7OY9 - chains B and D of the 4 polymer chains in the assembly; structure by X-ray diffraction, 2.80 A resolution.

== Chain B (and D) ==
Protein: Guanosine 5'-monophosphate reductase
Organism: Mycolicibacterium smegmatis
Notes: EC 1.7.1.7; chain D of this document is another copy of the same molecule, construct and numbering; everything in this record applies to it too
Reference sequence: A0A0D6IET0 (A0A0D6IET0_MYCSM); residues 3-479 here correspond to UniProt positions 2-478 (UniProt number = residue number - 1)
Sequence (496 residues; numbered 1 to 496; the number before each row is that of its first residue):
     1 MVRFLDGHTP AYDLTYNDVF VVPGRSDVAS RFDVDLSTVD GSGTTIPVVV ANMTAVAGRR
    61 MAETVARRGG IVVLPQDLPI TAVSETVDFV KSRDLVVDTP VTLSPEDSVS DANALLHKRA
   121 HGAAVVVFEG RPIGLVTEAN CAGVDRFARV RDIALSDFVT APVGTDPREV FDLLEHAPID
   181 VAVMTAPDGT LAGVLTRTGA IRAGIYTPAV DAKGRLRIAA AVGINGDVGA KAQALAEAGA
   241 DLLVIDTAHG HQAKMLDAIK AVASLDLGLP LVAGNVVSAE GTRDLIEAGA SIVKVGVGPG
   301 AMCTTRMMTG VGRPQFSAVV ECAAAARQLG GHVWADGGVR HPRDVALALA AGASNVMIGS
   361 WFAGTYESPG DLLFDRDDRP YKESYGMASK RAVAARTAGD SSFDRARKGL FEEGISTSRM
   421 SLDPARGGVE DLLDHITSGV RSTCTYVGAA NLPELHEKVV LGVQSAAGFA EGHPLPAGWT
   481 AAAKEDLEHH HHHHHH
Disordered / not traced: 388-399, 414-415, 471-496 (chain D: 388-399, 471-496)
Differences from the reference sequence: insertion (2); expression tag (480-496)

== How chain B and chain D interact ==
Pairs across the interface - 74 pairs, chain B then chain D:
  Leu5(B) - Asp13(D)
  Leu5(B) - Arg313(D)
  Gly7(B) - Ala11(D)
  His8(B) - Ala11(D)
  His8(B) - Tyr12(D)
  His8(B) - Asp13(D)  salt bridge
  Thr9(B) - Ala11(D)
  Phe20(B) - Asp13(D)
  Phe20(B) - Arg306(D)
  Phe20(B) - Gly310(D)
  Phe20(B) - Gly312(D)
  Phe20(B) - Pro314(D)
  Val21(B) - Gly310(D)  hydrogen bond (backbone-backbone)
  Val21(B) - Val311(D)
  Val21(B) - Gly312(D)  hydrogen bond (backbone-backbone)
  Pro23(B) - His249(D)
  Pro23(B) - Val277(D)  hydrophobic
  Pro23(B) - Val311(D)
  Gly24(B) - His249(D)  hydrogen bond (backbone-side chain)
  Gly24(B) - His251(D)
  Arg25(B) - His251(D)  hydrogen bond (backbone-side chain)
  Arg25(B) - Leu256(D)
  Arg25(B) - Asp284(D)  salt bridge
  Ser26(B) - His249(D)
  Ser26(B) - His251(D)  hydrogen bond (backbone-backbone)
  Ser26(B) - Gln252(D)
  Ser26(B) - Ala253(D)  hydrogen bond (backbone-backbone)
  Arg31(B) - Phe411(D)  hydrogen bond (side chain-backbone)
  Phe32(B) - Arg407(D)
  Arg168(B) - Phe403(D)
  Phe171(B) - Ser402(D)
  Phe171(B) - Phe403(D)  hydrophobic
  Ile201(B) - Ala406(D)  hydrophobic
  Ile201(B) - Arg407(D)
  Gly204(B) - Arg407(D)
  Ile205(B) - Arg407(D)
  Ile205(B) - Leu410(D)  hydrophobic
  Tyr206(B) - Phe411(D)
  His341(B) - Met307(D)
  Pro342(B) - Met307(D)
  Pro342(B) - Met308(D)
  Arg343(B) - Arg306(D)
  Arg343(B) - Met307(D)  hydrogen bond (backbone-backbone)
  Arg343(B) - Met308(D)  hydrogen bond (backbone-backbone)
  Arg343(B) - Gly310(D)
  Ala346(B) - Thr309(D)
  Leu347(B) - Gly310(D)
  Asp434(B) - Leu410(D)
  Asp434(B) - Phe411(D)
  His435(B) - Met308(D)  hydrogen bond
  Thr437(B) - Phe411(D)
  Ser438(B) - Phe411(D)  hydrogen bond (side chain-backbone)
  Gly439(B) - Met308(D)
  Gly439(B) - Thr309(D)
  Arg441(B) - Phe411(D)
  Ser442(B) - Thr309(D)
  Thr443(B) - Thr309(D)  hydrogen bond (side chain-backbone)
  Thr445(B) - His249(D)  hydrogen bond (backbone-side chain)
  Tyr446(B) - Ala248(D)
  Tyr446(B) - His249(D)
  Tyr446(B) - Val311(D)  hydrophobic
  Val463(B) - Tyr12(D)
  Val463(B) - Asp13(D)  hydrogen bond (backbone-backbone)
  Gln464(B) - Ala301(D)
  Gln464(B) - Arg306(D)  hydrogen bond
  Ser465(B) - Tyr12(D)
  Ser465(B) - Asp18(D)  hydrogen bond
  Ala466(B) - Ala466(D)  hydrophobic
  Ala467(B) - Asn17(D)  hydrogen bond (backbone-side chain)
  Ala467(B) - Asp18(D)
  Phe469(B) - Ala301(D)  hydrophobic
  Phe469(B) - Met302(D)  hydrophobic
  Ala470(B) - Asn17(D)
  Ala470(B) - Phe469(D)  hydrophobic
Also at the interface, not in a pair above, chain B (46 interface residues in all): Val19, Val22, Asp27, Val28, Arg202, Gly468
Also at the interface, not in a pair above, chain D (39 interface residues in all): Pro10, Thr15, Ser278, Glu280, Val297, Thr305, Lys408

== Overview ==
The interface between chain B and chain D involves 46 residues on one side and 39 on the other; the contacts
include 17 hydrogen bonds and 2 salt bridges. Polar pairs include His8(B)-Asp13(D), Arg25(B)-Asp284(D) and
Gly24(B)-His249(D).
Chain B and chain D are both Guanosine 5'-monophosphate reductase (Mycolicibacterium smegmatis); the
structure, Crystal structure of GMP reductase from mycobacterium smegmatis, was determined by X-ray
diffraction together with 7R50 from the same study.
